Entry 8EUP (electron microscopy, 3.10 A resolution); this record covers chains 1 and f of the 40 polymer chains in the assembly.

# Chain 1
Molecule: 3497-nt RNA strand
From: Schizosaccharomyces pombe
Sequence (3497 nucleotides; row label = number of the first residue in the row):
     1 AUUUGACCUCAAAUCAGGUAGGACUACGCGCUGAACUUAAGCAUAUCAAU
    51 AAGCGCAGGAAAAGAAAAUAACCAUGAUUCCCUCAGUAACGGCGAGUGAA
   101 GCGGGAAAAGCUCAAAUUUGAAAUCUGGCAACAUUUCUUUUGUUGUCCGA
   151 GUUGUAAUUUCAAGAAGCUGCUUUGAGUGUAGACGAUCGGUCUAAGUUCC
   201 UUGGAACAGGACGUCAGAGAGGGUGAGAACCCCGUCUUUGGUCGAUUGGA
   251 UAUGCCAUAUAAAGCGCUUUCGAAGAGUCGAGUUGUUUGGGAAUGCAGCU
   301 CUAAAUGGGUGGUAAAUUUCAUCUAAAGCUAAAUAUUGGCGAGAGACCGA
   351 UAGCGAACAAGUAGAGUGAUCGAAAGAUGAAAAGAACUUUGAAAAGAGAG
   401 UUAAAUAGUACGUGAAAUUGCUGAAAGGGAAGCAUUGGAAAUCAGUCUUA
   451 CCUGGGUGAGAUCAGUAGUCUCUUCGCGAGACUAUGCACUCUGAACCUGU
   501 GGUAGGUCAGCAUCAGUUUUCGGGGGCGGAAAAAGAAUAAGGGAAGGUGG
   551 CUUUCCGGGUUCUGCCUGGGGAGUGUUUAUAGCCCUUGUUGUAAUACGUC
   601 CACUGGGGACUGAGGACUGCGGCUUCGUGCCAAGGAUGCUGACAUAAUGG
   651 UUUUCAAUGGCCCGUCUUGAAACACGGACCAAGGAGUCUAGCAUCUAUGC
   701 GAGUGUUUGGGUGAUGAAAACCCAUCCGCGAAAUGAAAGUGAAUGCAGGU
   751 GGGAACGCCCUUGUGGCGUGCACCAUCGACCGACCCGGAAGUUUGUCAAU
   801 GGAAGGGUUUGAGUAAGAGCAUAGCUGUUGGGACCCGAAAGAUGGUGAAC
   851 UAUGCCUGAAUAGGGUGAAGCCAGAGGAAACUCUGGUGGAGGCUCGUAGA
   901 GAUUCUGACGUGCAAAUCGAUCUUCAAAUUUGGGUAUAGGGGCGAAAGAC
   951 UAAUCGAACCAUCUAGUAGCUGGUUCCUGCCGAAGUUUCCCUCAGGAUAG
  1001 CAGAAACUCAGAUCAGUUUUAUGAGGUAAAGCGAAUGAUUAGAGGUCUUG
  1051 GGGAAGGAAUUUCCUCAACCUAUUCUCAAACUUUAAAUAUGUAAGACGCC
  1101 CUUGUCGCUUAAUUGGACGUGGGCCAUCGAAUGAGAGUUUCUAGUGGGCC
  1151 AUUUUUGGUAAGCAGAACUGGCGAUGCGGGAUGAACCGAACGUGAGGUUA
  1201 AGGUGCCGGAAUGUACGCUCAUCAGACACCAGAAAAGGUGUUAGUUCAUC
  1251 UAGACAGCAGGACGGUGGCCAUGGAAGUCGGAAUCCGCUAAGGAGUGUGU
  1301 AACAACUCACCUGCCGAAUGAACUAGCCCUGAAAAUGGAUGGCGCUUAAG
  1351 CGUACUACCCAUACCUCACCGUCUGGGUUAGCUUUGAGAAGCUCAGACGA
  1401 GUAGGCAGGCGUGGAGGUUUGUGACGAAGCCUUGGGCGUGAGCCUGGGUC
  1451 GAACAGCCUCUAGUGCAGAUCUUGGUGGAAGUAGCAAAUAUUCAAAUGAG
  1501 AACUUUGAAGACUGAAGUGGGGAAAGGUUCCAUGUGAACAGCAGUUGGAC
  1551 AUGGGUUAGUCGAUCCUAAGAGAUAGGGAAGCUCCGUAUGAAAGUUGCAC
  1601 GAUUUUUCGUGCCUCCUAUCGAAAGGGAAUCCGGUUAAUAUUCCGGAACC
  1651 AGAAGGUGGAAUCAACACGGCAACGUAAAUGAAGUUGGAGACGUCGGCGG
  1701 GAGCCCUGGGAAGAGUUCUCUUUUCUUUUUAACAAACCAUUGAACUACCC
  1751 UGAAAUCGGUUUAUCCGGAGCUAGGGUAUGGUGUUUGGAAGAGUUCAGCG
  1801 CCUCAUGCUGAAUCCGGUGCGCUCUCGACGGCCCUUGAAAAUCCAACGGA
  1851 AGAAUGGACCUUCGGGUCCUUGUUUUCACAUCUGGUCGUACUCAUAACCG
  1901 CAGCAGGUCUCCAAGGUGAACAGCCUCUAGUUGAUAGAACAAUGUAGAUA
  1951 AGGGAAGUCGGCAAAAUGGAUCCGUAACUUCGGGAUAAGGAUUGGCUCUA
  2001 AGGGUUGGGUACGUUGGGCCUUGGAACCUGAACGGUUGCUGGACUGAGCG
  2051 UGGACCGAUGUCUUUUCUCGCCUUUCGGGGUGAGAAGGGAUGUUGGACCU
  2101 GCUUGGACCUUGGCGGCCGGGAAGUCCUUGGUCGGGCUUUUCUCCUUCUC
  2151 GGGGAUUAUGCUCUUACUGGCGUACGUUUAACAACCAACUUAGAACUGGU
  2201 ACGGACAAGGGGAAUCUGACUGUCUAAUUAAAACAUAGCAUUGCGAUGGC
  2251 CAGAAAGUGGUGUUGACGCAAUGUGAUUUCUGCCCAGUGCUCUGAAUGUC
  2301 AAAGUGAAGAAAUUCAACCAAGCGCGGGUAAACGGCGGGAGUAACUAUGA
  2351 CUCUCUUAAGGUAGCCAAAUGCCUCGUCAUCUAACUAGUGACGCGCAUGA
  2401 AUGGAUUAACGAGAUUCCCACUGUCCCUAUCUACUAUCUAGCGAAACCAC
  2451 AGCCUGGGGAACGGGCCAGGCAAAAUCAGCGGGGAAAGAAGACCCUGUUG
  2501 AGCUUGACUCUAGUUUGACAUUGUGAAGAGACAUAGAGGGUGUAGGAUAA
  2551 GUGGGAGUAUGUUUCGGCAUACGCCGGUGAAAUACCACUACCUUUAUCGU
  2601 UUCUUUACUUAAUCAAUGAAGCGGAAUUGGGAUUUAUUUCCCAUAUUCUA
  2651 GCGUUAAAGUUUCUUCGCGAACUGAUCCGCGUUGAUGACAUUGUCAGGUG
  2701 GGGAGUUUGGCUGGGGCGGCACAUCUGUUAAAAGAUAACGCAGGUGUCCU
  2751 AAGGGGGACUCAUCGAGAACAGAAAUCUCGAGUAGAAUAAAAGGGUAAAA
  2801 GUCCCCUUGAUUUUGAUUUUCAGUGUGAAUACAAACCAUGAAAGUGUGGC
  2851 CUAUCGAUCCUUUGUUCCCUCGAAAUUUGAGGACAGAGGUGCCAGAAAAG
  2901 UUACCACAGGGAUAACUGGCUUGUGGCAGCCAAGCGUUCAUAGCGACGUU
  2951 GCUUUUUGAUUCUUCGAUGUCGGCUCUUCCUAUCAUACCGAAGCAGAAUU
  3001 CGGUAAGCGUUGGAUUGUUCACCCACUAAUAGGGAACGUGAGCUGGGUUU
  3051 AGACCGUCGUGAGACAGGUUAGUUUUACCCUACUGAUGAAGUGUCGUCGC
  3101 AAUGGUAAUUCAACUUAGUACGAGAGGAACCGUUGAUUCAGAUCAUUGGU
  3151 AUUUGCGGCUGCCUGACAAGGCAAUGCCGCGGAGCUAUCAUCUGCCGGAU
  3201 AACGGCUGAACGCCUCUAAGCCAGAAUCCGUGCCAGAAAGCGACGAUUUU
  3251 UUGGUCCGCAUGAUUUAUAUGUAUAAAAAUAGAGGUAGGACUUGUUCCUA
  3301 CUCUCCUGUAUCGUAGAAGAUGGGCGAUGGUUGAUGAAACGGAAGUGUUU
  3351 UAUUGACUUGUCCAUGAAAUUCCAUUGAAAUCUUGUGCGGAAUCGAAUCC
  3401 AUUGCAUACGACUUUAAUGUGGAACGGGGUAUUGUAAGCAGUAGAGUAGC
  3451 CUUGUUGUUACGAUCUGCUGAGAUUAAGCCUUUGUUCCCAAGAUUUG
Unresolved in the structure: 1-2, 37-47, 92-95, 288-293, 313-318, 474-476, 552-573, 625-627, 733-747, 780-815, 848-956, 991-994, 1024-1089, 1095-1129, 1227-1234, 1250-1317, 1332-1340, 1486-1934, 1939-2436, 2474-3093, 3159-3176, 3249-3268, 3290-3297, 3376-3394, 3435-3470

# Chain f
Protein: 60S ribosomal protein L33-B
From: Schizosaccharomyces pombe
Reference sequence: Q9USG6 (RL33B_SCHPO); numbering as in UniProt (aligned over 1-108)
Amino-acid sequence (108 residues; row label = number of the first residue in the row):
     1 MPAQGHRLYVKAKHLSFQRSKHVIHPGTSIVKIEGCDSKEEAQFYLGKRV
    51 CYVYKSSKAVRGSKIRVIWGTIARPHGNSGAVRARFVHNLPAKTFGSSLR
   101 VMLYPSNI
Unresolved in the structure: 1-2

# Interface between chain 1 and chain f
Pairs across the interface (80):
  U436(1) - Pro26(f)  sugar contact
  U436(1) - Asn89(f)  hydrogen bond to the phosphate
  G437(1) - His88(f)  phosphate contact
  G437(1) - Asn89(f)  hydrogen bond to the sugar
  G437(1) - Leu90(f)  sugar contact
  G437(1) - Pro91(f)  sugar contact
  G438(1) - Tyr54(f)  hydrogen bond to the phosphate
  G438(1) - His88(f)  salt bridge to the phosphate
  G438(1) - Pro91(f)  sugar contact
  A439(1) - Tyr54(f)  hydrogen bond to the phosphate
  A439(1) - Arg66(f)  salt bridge to the phosphate
  A440(1) - Lys58(f)  phosphate contact
  A440(1) - Arg66(f)  salt bridge to the phosphate
  G510(1) - Arg49(f)  salt bridge to the phosphate
  C511(1) - Pro105(f)  phosphate contact
  U520(1) - Gln43(f)  hydrogen bond to the sugar
  G607(1) - Gln43(f)  hydrogen bond to the base
  G607(1) - Leu46(f)  base contact
  G607(1) - Asn107(f)  phosphate contact
  G608(1) - Leu46(f)  sugar contact
  G608(1) - Gly47(f)  phosphate contact
  G608(1) - Ala73(f)  hydrogen bond to the sugar
  A609(1) - Arg85(f)  hydrogen bond to the sugar
  A644(1) - Arg61(f)  salt bridge to the phosphate
  A646(1) - Arg61(f)  hydrogen bond to the phosphate
  A647(1) - Arg61(f)  salt bridge to the phosphate
  G649(1) - His88(f)  salt bridge to the phosphate
  A656(1) - Ala92(f)  hydrogen bond to the sugar
  A656(1) - Lys93(f)  hydrogen bond to the sugar
  A657(1) - Ile24(f)  sugar contact
  A657(1) - Ala92(f)  sugar contact
  U658(1) - Arg19(f)  sugar contact
  U658(1) - His22(f)  hydrogen bond to the sugar
  U658(1) - Ile24(f)  sugar contact
  G659(1) - His22(f)  salt bridge to the phosphate
  G1179(1) - Lys21(f)  phosphate contact
  G1180(1) - Lys21(f)  phosphate contact
  U1182(1) - His22(f)  salt bridge to the phosphate
  G1197(1) - Arg74(f)  salt bridge to the phosphate
  U1198(1) - Arg74(f)  salt bridge to the phosphate
  G1208(1) - Arg19(f)  sugar contact
  G1208(1) - Lys21(f)  hydrogen bond to the base
  G1209(1) - Ser16(f)  sugar contact
  G1209(1) - Arg19(f)  sugar contact
  G1209(1) - Ser20(f)  base contact
  G1209(1) - Lys21(f)  hydrogen bond to the base
  G1209(1) - His76(f)  hydrogen bond to the sugar
  A1210(1) - His76(f)  sugar contact
  A1210(1) - Gly77(f)  phosphate contact
  A1211(1) - Gly77(f)  phosphate contact
  A1211(1) - Asn78(f)  hydrogen bond to the phosphate
  A1211(1) - Ser79(f)  hydrogen bond to the phosphate
  A1357(1) - Lys39(f)  hydrogen bond to the sugar
  A1357(1) - Asn78(f)  hydrogen bond to the sugar
  C1358(1) - Gly77(f)  sugar contact
  C1358(1) - Asn78(f)  sugar contact
  C1359(1) - His76(f)  phosphate contact
  C1359(1) - Arg83(f)  salt bridge to the phosphate
  C1360(1) - Gln18(f)  phosphate contact
  C1360(1) - Arg19(f)  sugar contact
  C1360(1) - Ser20(f)  phosphate contact
  C1360(1) - Arg83(f)  salt bridge to the phosphate
  A1361(1) - Ser20(f)  phosphate contact
  A1361(1) - His25(f)  salt bridge to the phosphate
  U3270(1) - Arg7(f)  sugar contact
  U3270(1) - Tyr9(f)  phosphate contact
  U3270(1) - Lys11(f)  phosphate contact
  U3270(1) - Arg100(f)  base contact
  G3271(1) - Ala3(f)  sugar contact
  G3271(1) - Gln4(f)  sugar contact
  G3271(1) - Gly5(f)  phosphate contact
  G3271(1) - Arg7(f)  salt bridge to the phosphate
  U3272(1) - Ala3(f)  hydrogen bond to the phosphate
  G3313(1) - Gln4(f)  hydrogen bond to the base
  U3314(1) - Gln4(f)  hydrogen bond to the sugar
  A3318(1) - Gly5(f)  base contact
  A3318(1) - His6(f)  hydrogen bond to the base
  A3374(1) - Trp69(f)  hydrogen bond to the phosphate
  U3375(1) - Val67(f)  phosphate contact
  U3375(1) - Trp69(f)  hydrogen bond to the phosphate
Interface residues without a listed pair, chain 1 (48 interface residues in all): A441, A509, C610, C643, G1178, G1196, C3373
Interface residues without a listed pair, chain f (53 interface residues in all): Val23, Ile30, Ser56, Ile68, Thr71, Ile72, Pro75, Phe95, Tyr104

# Summary
Chain 1 and chain f form an interface of 48 and 53 residues respectively; the contacts include 25 hydrogen
bonds and 15 salt bridges. Among the polar pairs are G607(1)-Gln43(f), G1208(1)-Lys21(f) and
G1209(1)-Lys21(f).
Chain 1 is a 3497-nt RNA strand and chain f is 60S ribosomal protein L33-B, both from Schizosaccharomyces
pombe; the structure, Ytm1 associated 60S nascent ribosome State 1A, was determined by electron microscopy
(same publication as 8ESQ, 8ESR, 8ETC, 8ETG, 8ETH, 8ETI and 3 further entries).
